PDB entry 7O73 | electron microscopy, 3.40 A resolution | chains N and O of the 30 polymer chains in the assembly

== Chain N ==
Molecule: Non-template DNA
Sequence (106 nucleotides; row label = number of the first residue in the row):
     1 CGAGAACAGT AGCACGCTGT GTATATAATA GCTATGGAAC GTTCGATTCA CCTCCGATGT
    61 GTGTTGTACA TACATAAAAA TATCATAGCA CAACTGCGCT GTGTCA
Unresolved in the structure: 1-10, 76-106

== Chain O ==
Molecule: TATA-box-binding protein
Organism: Saccharomyces cerevisiae (strain ATCC 204508 / S288c)
UniProtKB: P13393 (TBP_YEAST); residues 1-240 here = UniProt positions 1-240
Amino-acid sequence (247 residues; row label = number of the first residue in the row):
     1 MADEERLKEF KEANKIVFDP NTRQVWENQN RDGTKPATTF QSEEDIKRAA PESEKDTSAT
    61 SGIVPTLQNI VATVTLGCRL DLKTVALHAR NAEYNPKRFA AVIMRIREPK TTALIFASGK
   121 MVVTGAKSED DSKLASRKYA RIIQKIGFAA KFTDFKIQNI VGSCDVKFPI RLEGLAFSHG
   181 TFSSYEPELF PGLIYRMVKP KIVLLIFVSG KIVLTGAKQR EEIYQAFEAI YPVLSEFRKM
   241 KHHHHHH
Unresolved in the structure: 1-59, 241-247
Construct notes: expression tag (241-247)

== Chain N / chain O interface ==
Pairs across the interface (26; chain N residue first):
  DT22(N) with Leu-189(O), base contact; Phe-190(O), base contact
  DA23(N) with Glu-186(O), sugar contact; Phe-190(O), base contact
  DT24(N) with Arg-196(O), hydrogen bond to the phosphate; Leu-205(O), base contact
  DA25(N) with Asn-159(O), hydrogen bond to the base; Val-161(O), base contact; Arg-196(O), salt bridge to the phosphate; Val-203(O), sugar contact; Thr-215(O), base contact
  DT26(N) with Val-71(O), base contact; Gln-158(O), sugar contact; Asn-159(O), sugar contact
  DA27(N) with Thr-73(O), hydrogen bond to the sugar; Val-122(O), base contact; Gln-158(O), sugar contact
  DA28(N) with Phe-99(O), base contact; Phe-116(O), base contact; Lys-120(O), phosphate contact; Val-122(O), sugar contact
  DT29(N) with Phe-99(O), base contact; Phe-116(O), sugar contact; Ser-118(O), hydrogen bond to the phosphate; Lys-120(O), phosphate contact
  DA30(N) with Ala-100(O), sugar contact
Interface residues without a listed pair, chain O (20 interface residues in all): Ile-194, Lys-201

== Summary ==
9 residues of chain N and 20 residues of chain O are in contact, with 4 hydrogen bonds and 1 salt bridge.
Polar contacts include DA25(N)/Asn-159(O), DA27(N)/Thr-73(O) and DT24(N)/Arg-196(O).
Here chain N is Non-template DNA and chain O is TATA-box-binding protein (Saccharomyces cerevisiae (strain
ATCC 204508 / S288c)). Entry 7O73 (Yeast RNA polymerase II transcription pre-initiation complex with closed
distorted promoter DNA) was determined by electron microscopy together with 7O4I, 7O4J, 7O4K, 7O4L, 7O72 and
7O75 from the same study.
